PDB entry 5VZ7 | X-ray diffraction, 1.55 A resolution | chains A and P of the 4 polymer chains in the assembly

Chain A:
Name: DNA-directed DNA/RNA polymerase mu
Source organism: Homo sapiens
Notes: EC 2.7.7.7
UniProtKB: Q9NP87 (DPOLM_HUMAN); numbering as in UniProt; present here: 134-397, 410-494
Sequence (354 residues; row label = number of the first residue in the row; note: 12 numbers in that range are skipped by the numbering (no residue carries them; nothing is unmodelled there)):
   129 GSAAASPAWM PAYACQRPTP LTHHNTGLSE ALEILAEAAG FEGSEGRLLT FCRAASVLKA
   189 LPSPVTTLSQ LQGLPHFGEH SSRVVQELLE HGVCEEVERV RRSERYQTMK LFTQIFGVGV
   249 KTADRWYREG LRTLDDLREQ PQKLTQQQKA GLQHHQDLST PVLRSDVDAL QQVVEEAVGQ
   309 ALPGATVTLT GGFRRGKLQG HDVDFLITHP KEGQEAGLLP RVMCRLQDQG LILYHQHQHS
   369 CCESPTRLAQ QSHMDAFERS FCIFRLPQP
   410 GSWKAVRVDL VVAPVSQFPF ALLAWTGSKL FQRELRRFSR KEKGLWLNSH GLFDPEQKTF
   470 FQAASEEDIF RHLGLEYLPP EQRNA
Not modelled in the structure: 129-137, 366-383
Sequence notes: expression tag (129-133); linker (410); engineered mutation Ala433 (Gly in Q9NP87)
Metal / ion sites: Na+: Thr241, Ile243, Val246 (shared with DT3(P) of chain P); Mg2+ site 1: Asp330, Asp332, Asp418 (together with 2KH) (shared with DA4(P) of chain P); Mg2+ site 2: Asp330, Asp332 (together with 2KH)
Small-molecule neighbours: 2KH (5'-O-[(S)-hydroxy{[(S)-hydroxy(phosphonooxy)phosphoryl]amino}phosphoryl]uridine): Gly319, Gly320, Arg323, Lys325, Gln327, Gly328, His329, Asp330, Asp332, Asp418, Ala433, Trp434, Thr435, Gly436, Ser437, Lys438, Gln441
From the paper describing this entry:
  - conformationally variable residues (side-chain flip): Trp434
  - mutagenesis - H329A (27-fold), W434A (23-fold), W434H (8.8-fold): decreased catalytic activity
  - mutagenesis - W434A (Kd 79.1 uM), W434H (Kd 61.1 uM): decreased binding to UTP

Chain P:
Molecule: 4-nt DNA strand
Sequence (4 nucleotides; each row starts with the number of its first residue):
     1 CGTA
Metal / ion sites: Na+: DT3 (shared with Thr241(A), Ile243(A), Val246(A) of chain A); Mg2+: DA4 (together with 2KH) (shared with Asp330(A), Asp332(A), Asp418(A) of chain A)

Chain A / chain P interface:
Residue-residue contacts - 20 pairs, chain A then chain P:
  Ile243(A) - DT3(P)  phosphate contact
  Phe244(A) - DT3(P)  sugar contact
  Gly245(A) - DG2(P)  phosphate contact
  Gly245(A) - DT3(P)  hydrogen bond to the phosphate
  Val246(A) - DG2(P)  hydrogen bond to the phosphate
  Val246(A) - DT3(P)  hydrogen bond to the phosphate
  Gly247(A) - DG2(P)  hydrogen bond to the phosphate
  Gly247(A) - DT3(P)  phosphate contact
  Lys249(A) - DC1(P)  phosphate contact
  Thr250(A) - DC1(P)  hydrogen bond to the phosphate
  Thr250(A) - DG2(P)  hydrogen bond to the phosphate
  Gln275(A) - DG2(P)  sugar contact
  His329(A) - DA4(P)  salt bridge to the phosphate
  Asp332(A) - DA4(P)  phosphate contact
  Phe389(A) - DT3(P)  sugar contact
  Phe389(A) - DA4(P)  sugar contact
  Arg416(A) - DT3(P)  phosphate contact
  Arg416(A) - DA4(P)  salt bridge to the phosphate
  Asp418(A) - DA4(P)  phosphate contact
  Trp434(A) - DA4(P)  sugar contact
Interface residues without a listed pair, chain A (17 interface residues in all): Val248, Asp330, Arg387

Overview:
17 residues of chain A face 4 of chain P across their interface, with 6 hydrogen bonds and 2 salt bridges.
Polar pairs include Gly245(A)-DT3(P), Val246(A)-DG2(P) and Val246(A)-DT3(P). Chain A binds compound 2KH.
Thr241(A), Ile243(A), Val246(A) and DT3(P) coordinate Na+. From the paper: H329A, W434A and W434H of chain A
reduce catalytic activity; conformational variability at Trp434(A).
Chain A is DNA-directed DNA/RNA polymerase mu (Homo sapiens) and chain P is a 4-nt DNA strand; the structure,
Pre-catalytic ternary complex of human Polymerase Mu (G433A) mutant with incoming nonhydrolyzable UMPNPP, was
determined by X-ray diffraction together with 5TWP, 5TWQ, 5TWR, 5TWS, 5VZ8, 5VZ9 and 9 further entries from
the same study.
